Entry 3KYT (X-ray diffraction, 2.35 A resolution); this record covers chains A and C.

# Chain A
Protein: Nuclear receptor ROR-gamma
Source organism: Homo sapiens
Notes: fragment: lipid binding domain
UniProtKB: P51449 (RORG_HUMAN); numbering as in UniProt (aligned over 265-507)
Chain sequence (243 residues; numbered 265 to 507; the number before each row is that of its first residue):
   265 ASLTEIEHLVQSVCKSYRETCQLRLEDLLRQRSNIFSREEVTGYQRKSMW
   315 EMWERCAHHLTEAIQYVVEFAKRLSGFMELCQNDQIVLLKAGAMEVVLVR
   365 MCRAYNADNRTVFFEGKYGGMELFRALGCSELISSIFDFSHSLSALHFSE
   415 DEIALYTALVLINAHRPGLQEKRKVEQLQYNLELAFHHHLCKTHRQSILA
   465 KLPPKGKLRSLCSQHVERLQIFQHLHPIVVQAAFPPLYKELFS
Ligand contacts: 20-hydroxycholesterol (HC2): Gln286, Trp317, Cys320, Ala321, His323, Leu324, Ala327, Val361, Arg364, Met365, Ala368, Val376, Phe377, Phe378, Phe388, Leu391, Ile397, Ile400, His479, Tyr502
Reported in the primary citation:
  - binding site for 20-hydroxycholesterol: Ala327, Phe378
  - mutagenesis - A327F, F378Q, I397W: abolished signaling
  - mutagenesis - I397N: abolished signaling in response to 25-HC
  - mutagenesis - K336E, E504K: decreased signaling

# Chain C
Protein: Nuclear receptor coactivator 2
Notes: fragment: scr2-2
UniProtKB: Q15596 (NCOA2_HUMAN); residue numbers follow UniProt; this construct covers 686-697
Chain sequence (12 residues; numbered 686 to 697; the number before each row is that of its first residue):
   686 KHKILHRLLQDS

# Chain A / chain C interface
Residue-residue contacts (18):
  Lys336(A) with Leu693(C), hydrogen bond (side chain-backbone); Leu694(C); Asp696(C), hydrogen bond (side chain-backbone)
  Phe341(A) with Leu694(C), hydrophobic
  Met342(A) with Leu694(C)
  Gln346(A) with His691(C); Gln695(C)
  Gln349(A) with Leu694(C)
  Ile350(A) with Leu690(C), hydrophobic; Leu694(C), hydrophobic
  Pro500(A) with Ile689(C), hydrophobic
  Leu501(A) with Ile689(C), hydrophobic; Leu690(C), hydrophobic; Leu693(C), hydrophobic
  Glu504(A) with Lys688(C); Ile689(C), hydrogen bond (side chain-backbone); Leu690(C), hydrogen bond (side chain-backbone)
  Leu505(A) with Leu690(C), hydrophobic
Also at the interface, not in a pair above, chain A (12 interface residues in all): Val332, Leu353
Also at the interface, not in a pair above, chain C (9 interface residues in all): Ser697

# Summary
12 residues of chain A and 9 residues of chain C are in contact, with 4 hydrogen bonds. Polar pairs include
Lys336(A)-Leu693(C), Lys336(A)-Asp696(C) and Glu504(A)-Ile689(C). Bound to chain A: 20-hydroxycholesterol.
From the paper: a binding site for 20-hydroxycholesterol at Ala327(A) and Phe378(A); A327F, F378Q and I397W of
chain A abolish signaling; 6 substitutions were tested in all.
Chain A is Nuclear receptor ROR-gamma (Homo sapiens) and chain C is Nuclear receptor coactivator 2; the
structure, Crystal structure of orphan nuclear receptor RORgamma in complex with natural ligand, was
determined by X-ray diffraction together with 3L0J and 3L0L from the same study.
